Entry 7VW7 (X-ray diffraction, 3.82 A resolution); this record covers chains C and G of the 8 polymer chains in the assembly.

[Chain C]
Name: V-type sodium ATPase catalytic subunit A
From: Enterococcus hirae
Notes: EC 7.1.2.2
UniProt: A0A1V8WY35 (A0A1V8WY35_ENTHR); numbering as in UniProt (aligned over 1-593)
Chain sequence (600 residues; row label = number of the first residue in the row; numbers below 1 keep their minus sign (Gly-6 is residue -6)):
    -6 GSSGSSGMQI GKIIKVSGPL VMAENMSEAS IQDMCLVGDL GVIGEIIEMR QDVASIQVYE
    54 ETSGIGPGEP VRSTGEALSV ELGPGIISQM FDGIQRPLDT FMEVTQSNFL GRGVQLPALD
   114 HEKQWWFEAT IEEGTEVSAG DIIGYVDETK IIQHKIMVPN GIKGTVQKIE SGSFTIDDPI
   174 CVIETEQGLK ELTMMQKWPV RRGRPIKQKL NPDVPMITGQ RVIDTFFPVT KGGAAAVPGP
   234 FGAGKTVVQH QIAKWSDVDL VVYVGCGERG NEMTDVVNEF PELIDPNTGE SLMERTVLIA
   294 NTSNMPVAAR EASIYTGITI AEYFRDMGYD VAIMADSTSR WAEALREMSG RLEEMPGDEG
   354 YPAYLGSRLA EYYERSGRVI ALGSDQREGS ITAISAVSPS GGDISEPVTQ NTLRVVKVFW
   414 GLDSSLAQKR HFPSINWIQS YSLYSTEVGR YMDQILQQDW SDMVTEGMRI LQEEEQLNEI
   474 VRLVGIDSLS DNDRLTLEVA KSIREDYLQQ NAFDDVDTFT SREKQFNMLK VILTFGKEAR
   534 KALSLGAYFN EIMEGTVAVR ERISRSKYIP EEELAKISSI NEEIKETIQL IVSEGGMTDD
Unresolved in the structure: -6 to 0, 580-593
Construct notes: expression tag (-6 to 0)
Modified positions: Mse1, Mse15, Mse19, Mse27, Mse42, Mse83, Mse95, Mse150, Mse187, Mse188, Mse209, Mse266, Mse286, Mse298, Mse320, Mse327, Mse341, Mse348, Mse445, Mse456, Mse461, Mse521, Mse546 (selenomethionine; parent Met); Mse590 (selenomethionine)
Bound ions: Mg2+: Thr239 (together with ADP)
Small-molecule neighbours:
  - ADP (adenosine-5'-diphosphate): Pro233, Phe234, Gly235, Ala236, Gly237, Lys238, Thr239, Val240, Glu265, Phe425, Pro426, Gln503, Asn504, Ala505, Phe506
  - tetrafluoroaluminate (ALF): Pro233, Phe234, Gly235, Lys238, Thr239, Glu261, Arg262, Glu265, Ser391
Reported in the primary citation:
  - binding site for ADP: Gly235, Gly237, Lys238, Arg262, Phe425 (from molecular simulation)
  - binding site for tetrafluoroaluminate: Arg262 (from molecular simulation)

[Chain G]
Name: V-type sodium ATPase subunit D
From: Enterococcus hirae
Notes: EC 3.6.3.14
UniProt: A0A7Z9AX30 (A0A7Z9AX30_ENTHR); residues 1-210 here = UniProt positions 1-210
Chain sequence (217 residues; row label = number of the first residue in the row; numbers below 1 keep their minus sign (Gly-6 is residue -6)):
    -6 GSSGSSGMRL NVNPTRMELT RLKKQLTTAT RGHKLLKDKQ DELMRQFILL IRKNNELRQA
    54 IEKETQTAMK DFVLAKSTVE EAFIDELLAL PAENVSISVV EKNIMSVKVP LMNFQYDETL
   114 NETPLEYGYL HSNAELDRSI DGFTQLLPKL LKLAEVEKTC QLMAEEIEKT RRRVNALEYM
   174 TIPQLEETIY YIKMKLEENE RAEVTRLIKV KNMGTEE
Unresolved in the structure: -6 to 1, 66-75, 84-85, 89-91, 105-129, 207-210
Construct notes: expression tag (-6 to 0)
Modified positions: Mse1, Mse105 (selenomethionine); Mse10, Mse37, Mse62, Mse98, Mse156, Mse173, Mse187, Mse206 (selenomethionine; parent Met)

[Chain C / chain G interface]
Pairs across the interface - 15 pairs, chain C then chain G:
  Pro349(C) - Leu200(G)  hydrophobic
  Pro349(C) - Val203(G)
  Asp351(C) - Glu196(G)
  Glu352(C) - Arg199(G)
  Gly353(C) - Arg199(G)
  Asp396(C) - Thr8(G)
  Ile397(C) - Mse10(G)  hydrophobic
  Glu472(C) - Gln18(G)  hydrogen bond
  Leu476(C) - Gln18(G)
  Leu476(C) - Ala22(G)  hydrophobic
  Leu476(C) - Leu170(G)  hydrophobic
  Val477(C) - Arg166(G)  hydrogen bond (backbone-side chain)
  Gly478(C) - Arg166(G)
  Asp480(C) - Lys162(G)
  Asp480(C) - Arg166(G)
Also at the interface, not in a pair above, chain C (18 interface residues in all): Glu346, Glu347, Mse348, Gly350, Gly394, Ser398, Gln432
Also at the interface, not in a pair above, chain G (17 interface residues in all): Asn6, Arg9, Glu159, Thr174, Lys204, Mse206

[Summary]
18 residues of chain C and 17 residues of chain G are in contact; the contacts include 2 hydrogen bonds. Polar
pairs include Glu472(C)-Gln18(G) and Val477(C)-Arg166(G). Bound to chain C: ADP and tetrafluoroaluminate. From
the paper: a binding site for ADP at Gly235(C), Gly237(C) and Lys238(C) among others; a binding site for
tetrafluoroaluminate at Arg262(C).
Chain C is V-type sodium ATPase catalytic subunit A and chain G is V-type sodium ATPase subunit D, both from
Enterococcus hirae; the structure, Crystal structure of the 2 ADP-AlF4-bound V1 complex, was determined by
X-ray diffraction.
